Entry 6BAA (electron microscopy, 3.63 A resolution); this record covers chains C and G of the 8 polymer chains in the assembly.

== Chain C ==
Molecule: ATP-sensitive inward rectifier potassium channel 11
Source organism: Rattus norvegicus
Reference sequence: P70673 (KCJ11_RAT); numbering as in UniProt (aligned over 1-390)
Chain sequence (390 residues; numbered 1 to 390; the number before each row is that of its first residue):
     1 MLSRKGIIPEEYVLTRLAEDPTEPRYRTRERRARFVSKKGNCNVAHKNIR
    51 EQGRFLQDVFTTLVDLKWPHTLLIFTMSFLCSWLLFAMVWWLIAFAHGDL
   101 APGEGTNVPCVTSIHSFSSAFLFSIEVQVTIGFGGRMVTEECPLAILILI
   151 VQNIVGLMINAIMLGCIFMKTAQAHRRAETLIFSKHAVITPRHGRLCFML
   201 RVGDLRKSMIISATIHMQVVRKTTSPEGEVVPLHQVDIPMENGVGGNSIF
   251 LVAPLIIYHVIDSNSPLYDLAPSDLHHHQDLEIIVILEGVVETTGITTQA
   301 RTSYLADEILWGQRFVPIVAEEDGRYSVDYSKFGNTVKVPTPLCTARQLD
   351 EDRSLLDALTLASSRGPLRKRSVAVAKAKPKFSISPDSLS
Not modelled in the structure: 1-31, 353-390
Disulfides: Cys-110/Cys-142
Sequence notes: conflict Pro-191 (Leu in P70673)
Residues lining bound ligands:
  - ATP (adenosine-5'-triphosphate), molecule 1: Asn-48, Ile-49, Arg-50, Arg-54
  - ATP, molecule 2: Ile-182, Phe-183, Ser-184, Lys-185, Leu-205, Tyr-330, Ser-331, Phe-333, Gly-334
From the paper describing this entry:
  - binding site for ATP: Asn-48, Arg-50, Ile-182, Lys-185, Tyr-330, Phe-333, Gly-334
  - specificity-determining residues: Gly-334 (by similarity / conservation)

== Chain G ==
Molecule: ATP-binding cassette sub-family C member 8
Source organism: Cricetus cricetus
Reference sequence: Q09427 (ABCC8_CRICR); numbering as in UniProt (aligned over 1-1582)
Chain sequence (1582 residues; each row starts with the number of its first residue):
     1 MPLAFCGTENHSAAYRVDQGVLNNGCFVDALNVVPHVFLLFITFPILFIG
    51 WGSQSSKVHIHHSTWLHFPGHNLRWILTFILLFVLVCEIAEGILSDGVTE
   101 SRHLHLYMPAGMAFMAAITSVVYYHNIETSNFPKLLIALLIYWTLAFITK
   151 TIKFVKFYDHAIGFSQLRFCLTGLLVILYGMLLLVEVNVIRVRRYIFFKT
   201 PREVKPPEDLQDLGVRFLQPFVNLLSKGTYWWMNAFIKTAHKKPIDLRAI
   251 AKLPIAMRALTNYQRLCVAFDAQARKDTQSPQGARAIWRALCHAFGRRLI
   301 LSSTFRILADLLGFAGPLCIFGIVDHLGKENHVFQPKTQFLGVYFVSSQE
   351 FLGNAYVLAVLLFLALLLQRTFLQASYYVAIETGINLRGAIQTKIYNKIM
   401 HMSTSNLSMGEMTAGQICNLVAIDTNQLMWFFFLCPNLWTMPVQIIVGVI
   451 LLYYILGVSALIGAAVIILLAPVQYFVATKLSQAQRTTLEHSNERLKQTN
   501 EMLRGMKLLKLYAWESIFCSRVEVTRRKEMTSLRAFAVYTSISIFMNTAI
   551 PIAAVLITFVGHVSFFKESDLSPSVAFASLSLFHILVTPLFLLSSVVRST
   601 VKALVSVQKLSEFLSSAEIREEQCAPREPAPQGQAGKYQAVPLKVVNRKR
   651 PAREEVRDLLGPLQRLAPSMDGDADNFCVQIIGGFFTWTPDGIPTLSNIT
   701 IRIPRGQLTMIVGQVGCGKSSLLLATLGEMQKVSGAVFWNSNLPDSEGED
   751 PSSPERETAAGSDIRSRGPVAYASQKPWLLNATVEENITFESPFNKQRYK
   801 MVIEACSLQPDIDILPHGDQTQIGERGINLSGGQRQRISVARALYQQTNV
   851 VFLDDPFSALDVHLSDHLMQAGILELLRDDKRTVVLVTHKLQYLPHADWI
   901 IAMKDGTIQREGTLKDFQRSECQLFEHWKTLMNRQDQELEKETVMERKAS
   951 EPSQGLPRAMSSRDGLLLDEEEEEEEAAESEEDDNLSSVLHQRAKIPWRA
  1001 CTKYLSSAGILLLSLLVFSQLLKHMVLVAIDYWLAKWTDSALVLSPAARN
  1051 CSLSQECDLDQSVYAMVFTLLCSLGIVLCLVTSVTVEWTGLKVAKRLHRS
  1101 LLNRIILAPMRFFETTPLGSILNRFSSDCNTIDQHIPSTLECLSRSTLLC
  1151 VSALTVISYVTPVFLVALLPLAVVCYFIQKYFRVASRDLQQLDDTTQLPL
  1201 VSHFAETVEGLTTIRAFRYEARFQQKLLEYTDSNNIASLFLTAANRWLEV
  1251 CMEYIGACVVLIAAATSISNSLHRELSAGLVGLGLTYALMVSNYLNWMVR
  1301 NLADMEIQLGAVKRIHALLKTEAESYEGLLAPSLIPKNWPDQGKIQIQNL
  1351 SVRYDSSLKPVLKHVNTLISPGQKIGICGRTGSGKSSFSLAFFRMVDMFE
  1401 GRIIIDGIDIAKLPLHTLRSRLSIILQDPVLFSGTIRFNLDPEKKCSDST
  1451 LWEALEIAQLKLVVKALPGGLDAIITEGGENFSQGQRQLFCLARAFVRKT
  1501 SIFIMDEATASIDMATENILQKVVMTAFADRTVVTIAHRVHTILSADLVM
  1551 VLKRGAILEFDKPETLLSQKDSVFASFVRADK
Not modelled in the structure: 1-5, 273-283, 329-353, 404-413, 616-677, 745-769, 929-999, 1040-1063, 1273-1276, 1320-1342, 1578-1582
Disulfides: Cys-6/Cys-26
Residues lining bound ligands: Glyburide (GBM; 5-chloro-N-(2-{4-[(cyclohexylcarbamoyl)sulfamoyl]phenyl}ethyl)-2-methoxybenzamide): Arg-306, Tyr-377, Ile-381, Met-429, Trp-430, Phe-433, Leu-434, Asn-437, Met-441, Thr-588, Leu-592, Ser-1238, Leu-1241, Thr-1242, Asn-1245, Arg-1246, Arg-1300
From the paper describing this entry:
  - binding site for Glyburide: Tyr-377, Asn-437, Ser-1238, Thr-1242, Asn-1245, Arg-1246, Arg-1300
  - mutagenesis - S1238Y: decreased binding to Glyburide (citing earlier work)
  - mutagenesis - R306A, Y377A, N437A, T1242A, R1246A, R1300A: unchanged expression
  - mutagenesis - R306A, Y377A, N437A, T1242A, R1246A, R1300A: decreased binding to Glyburide
  - specificity-determining residues: Ser-1238, Thr-1242 (by similarity / conservation)

== Interface between chain C and chain G ==
Contacting residue pairs - 43 pairs, chain C then chain G:
  His-46(C) with Ser-63(G)
  Lys-47(C) with Ser-63(G)
  Asn-48(C) with Ser-63(G); Glu-208(G); Gln-211(G)
  Ile-49(C) with Ile-60(G), hydrophobic; Ser-63(G); Thr-64(G)
  Arg-50(C) with Glu-203(G), salt bridge
  Glu-51(C) with Ile-60(G); Thr-64(G); Ser-130(G), hydrogen bond
  Gln-52(C) with Asn-131(G)
  Gly-53(C) with Ser-130(G); Asn-131(G), hydrogen bond (backbone-backbone); Phe-132(G)
  Phe-55(C) with Ser-53(G)
  Gln-57(C) with Phe-132(G)
  Thr-62(C) with Ile-49(G)
  Leu-63(C) with Ile-49(G), hydrophobic
  His-70(C) with Trp-51(G); Gly-52(G); Ser-55(G)
  Ile-74(C) with Ile-49(G), hydrophobic
  Met-77(C) with Phe-48(G), hydrophobic
  Cys-81(C) with Phe-41(G), hydrophobic
  Leu-84(C) with Phe-41(G), hydrophobic
  Leu-85(C) with Phe-38(G), hydrophobic; Phe-41(G), hydrophobic
  Met-88(C) with Val-33(G), hydrophobic
  Trp-91(C) with Ala-30(G), hydrophobic; His-105(G)
  Leu-92(C) with Phe-27(G), hydrophobic; Leu-31(G), hydrophobic
  Phe-95(C) with Ser-12(G); Arg-16(G)
  Ala-96(C) with Arg-16(G)
  His-97(C) with Arg-16(G)
  Gly-98(C) with Ala-13(G); Arg-16(G)
  Ala-101(C) with Asn-10(G); Ala-13(G), hydrophobic
  Pro-102(C) with Ala-13(G)
Other interface residues (no listed pair), chain C (31 interface residues in all): Val-59, Leu-66, Ser-78, Leu-100
Other interface residues (no listed pair), chain G (35 interface residues in all): Val-34, Val-37, Phe-44, Pro-45, His-59, Thr-129, Lys-134, Asp-212, Gly-214

== In short ==
Chain C and chain G form an interface of 31 and 35 residues respectively; the contacts include 2 hydrogen
bonds and 1 salt bridge. Polar contacts include Arg-50(C)/Glu-203(G), Glu-51(C)/Ser-130(G) and
Gly-53(C)/Asn-131(G). The paper reports a binding site for ATP at Asn-48(C), Arg-50(C) and Ile-182(C) among
others; S1238Y, R306A and Y377A of chain G, among others, reduce binding to Glyburide; 7 substitutions were
tested in all.
Chain C is ATP-sensitive inward rectifier potassium channel 11 (Rattus norvegicus) and chain G is ATP-binding
cassette sub-family C member 8 (Cricetus cricetus); the structure, Cryo-EM structure of the pancreatic
beta-cell KATP channel bound to ATP and glibenclamide, was determined by electron microscopy.
